PDB entry 3GN2 | X-ray diffraction, 1.60 A resolution | chains A and B of the 4 polymer chains in the assembly

[Chain A (and B)]
Molecule: Pteridine reductase
From: Trypanosoma brucei brucei
Notes: chain B of this document is another copy of the same molecule, construct and numbering; everything in this record applies to it too
UniProt: O76290 (O76290_TRYBB); residue numbers follow UniProt; this construct covers 1-268
Chain sequence (288 residues; each row starts with the number of its first residue; numbers below 1 keep their minus sign (Met-19 is residue -19)):
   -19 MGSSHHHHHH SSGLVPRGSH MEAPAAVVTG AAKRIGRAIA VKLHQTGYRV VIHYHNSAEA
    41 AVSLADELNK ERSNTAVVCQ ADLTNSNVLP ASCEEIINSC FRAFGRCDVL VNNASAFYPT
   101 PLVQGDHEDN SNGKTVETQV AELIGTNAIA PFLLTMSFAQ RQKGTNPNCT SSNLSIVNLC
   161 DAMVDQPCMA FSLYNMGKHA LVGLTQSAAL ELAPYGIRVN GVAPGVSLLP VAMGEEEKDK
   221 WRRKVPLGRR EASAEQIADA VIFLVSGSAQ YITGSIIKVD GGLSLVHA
Unresolved in the structure: -19 to 1, 104-112, 143-151 (chain B: -19 to 1, 104-112, 143-152)
Construct notes: expression tag (-19 to 0)
Ligand contacts:
  - AX8 (1-(3,4-dichlorobenzyl)-1H-benzimidazol-2-amine): Phe97, Asp161, Met163, Cys168, Phe171, Tyr174, Pro204, Gly205, Val206, Trp221, Lys224, Leu263
  - NADP (NAP; NADP nicotinamide-adenine-dinucleotide phosphate): Gly10, Lys13, Arg14, Ile15, Gly16, His33, Tyr34, His35, Asn36, Ser37, Ala61, Asp62, Leu63, Thr64, Asn93, Ala94, Ser95, Ala96, Thr126, Asn127, Leu159, Cys160, Asp161, Tyr174, Lys178, Pro204, Gly205, Val206, Ser207, Leu208
From the paper describing this entry:
  - binding site for AX8: Phe97, Asp161, Met163, Cys168, Phe171, Tyr174, Gly205, Val206, Trp221, Leu263, His267
  - conformationally variable residues (side-chain flip): Cys168, Trp221

[How chain A and chain B interact]
Residue-residue contacts (58; chain A residue first):
  Gln186(A) - Leu265(B)
  Leu190(A) - Pro226(B)  hydrophobic
  Leu190(A) - Gly262(B)
  Leu190(A) - Leu265(B)
  Leu190(A) - Val266(B)  hydrophobic
  Ala193(A) - Pro226(B)
  Ala193(A) - Leu227(B)
  Arg198(A) - Leu227(B)
  Val206(A) - Tyr251(B)  hydrogen bond (backbone-side chain)
  Val225(A) - Tyr251(B)
  Pro226(A) - Leu190(B)  hydrophobic
  Pro226(A) - Ala193(B)
  Leu227(A) - Ala193(B)
  Leu227(A) - Arg198(B)
  Leu227(A) - Gln250(B)
  Leu227(A) - Tyr251(B)  hydrophobic
  Arg230(A) - Tyr251(B)  hydrogen bond (backbone-side chain)
  Glu231(A) - Tyr251(B)
  Ala232(A) - Tyr251(B)  hydrogen bond (backbone-side chain)
  Gln236(A) - Tyr251(B)
  Asp239(A) - Ser248(B)
  Phe243(A) - Phe243(B)  hydrophobic
  Ser248(A) - Asp239(B)
  Gln250(A) - Leu227(B)
  Gln250(A) - Gln236(B)  hydrogen bond
  Tyr251(A) - Val206(B)
  Tyr251(A) - Val225(B)
  Tyr251(A) - Leu227(B)
  Tyr251(A) - Arg230(B)  hydrogen bond (side chain-backbone)
  Tyr251(A) - Glu231(B)
  Tyr251(A) - Ala232(B)  hydrogen bond (side chain-backbone)
  Tyr251(A) - Gln236(B)
  Tyr251(A) - Val259(B)
  Tyr251(A) - Asp260(B)
  Tyr251(A) - Gly261(B)  hydrogen bond (backbone-backbone)
  Ile252(A) - Lys258(B)
  Ile252(A) - Val259(B)  hydrophobic
  Thr253(A) - Asp260(B)
  Thr253(A) - Gly261(B)
  Thr253(A) - Gly262(B)
  Gly254(A) - Lys258(B)  hydrogen bond (backbone-side chain)
  Gly254(A) - Leu265(B)
  Ser255(A) - Lys258(B)  hydrogen bond (side chain-backbone)
  Ile257(A) - Ile257(B)  hydrophobic
  Lys258(A) - Ile252(B)
  Lys258(A) - Gly254(B)
  Lys258(A) - Ser255(B)  hydrogen bond (backbone-side chain)
  Val259(A) - Tyr251(B)
  Val259(A) - Ile252(B)  hydrophobic
  Asp260(A) - Tyr251(B)
  Asp260(A) - Thr253(B)
  Gly261(A) - Tyr251(B)  hydrogen bond (backbone-backbone)
  Gly261(A) - Thr253(B)
  Gly262(A) - Leu190(B)
  Gly262(A) - Thr253(B)
  Leu265(A) - Gln186(B)
  Leu265(A) - Leu190(B)
  Leu265(A) - Gly254(B)
Other interface residues (no listed pair), chain A (33 interface residues in all): Ala189, Gly196, Ala240, Gly247, Val266
Other interface residues (no listed pair), chain B (33 interface residues in all): Ala189, Gly196, Ala240, Gly247

[Summary]
Chain A and chain B each contribute 33 residues to their interface; the contacts include 11 hydrogen bonds.
Polar pairs include Val206(A)-Tyr251(B), Arg230(A)-Tyr251(B) and Ala232(A)-Tyr251(B). Ligands of chain A: NADP
and compound AX8. The paper reports a binding site for AX8 at Phe97(A), Asp161(A) and Met163(A) among others;
conformational variability at Cys168(A) and Trp221(A).
Chain A and chain B are both Pteridine reductase (Trypanosoma brucei brucei); the structure, Structure of
Pteridine Reductase 1 (PTR1) from TRYPANOSOMA BRUCEI in ternary complex with cofactor (NADP+) and ..., was
determined by X-ray diffraction, deposited together with 3GN1, 2WD7 and 2WD8.
